Entry 7UBM (electron microscopy, 3.13 A resolution); this record covers chains 1 and D of the 10 polymer chains in the assembly.

[Chain 1]
Molecule: 61-nt DNA strand
Sequence (61 nucleotides; each row starts with the number of its first residue):
     1 CTTATTGAATAAAATTGGGTAAATTTGACACTATAATGGGTTAATTCGCT
    51 CGTTGTGGTAG
Disordered / not traced: 1-2, 42-45, 60-61

[Chain D]
Protein: DNA-directed RNA polymerase subunit beta'
From: Escherichia coli
Notes: EC 2.7.7.6
Reference sequence: P0A8T7 (RPOC_ECOLI); residues 1-1407 here = UniProt positions 1-1407
Chain sequence (1430 residues; numbered 1 to 1430; the number before each row is that of its first residue):
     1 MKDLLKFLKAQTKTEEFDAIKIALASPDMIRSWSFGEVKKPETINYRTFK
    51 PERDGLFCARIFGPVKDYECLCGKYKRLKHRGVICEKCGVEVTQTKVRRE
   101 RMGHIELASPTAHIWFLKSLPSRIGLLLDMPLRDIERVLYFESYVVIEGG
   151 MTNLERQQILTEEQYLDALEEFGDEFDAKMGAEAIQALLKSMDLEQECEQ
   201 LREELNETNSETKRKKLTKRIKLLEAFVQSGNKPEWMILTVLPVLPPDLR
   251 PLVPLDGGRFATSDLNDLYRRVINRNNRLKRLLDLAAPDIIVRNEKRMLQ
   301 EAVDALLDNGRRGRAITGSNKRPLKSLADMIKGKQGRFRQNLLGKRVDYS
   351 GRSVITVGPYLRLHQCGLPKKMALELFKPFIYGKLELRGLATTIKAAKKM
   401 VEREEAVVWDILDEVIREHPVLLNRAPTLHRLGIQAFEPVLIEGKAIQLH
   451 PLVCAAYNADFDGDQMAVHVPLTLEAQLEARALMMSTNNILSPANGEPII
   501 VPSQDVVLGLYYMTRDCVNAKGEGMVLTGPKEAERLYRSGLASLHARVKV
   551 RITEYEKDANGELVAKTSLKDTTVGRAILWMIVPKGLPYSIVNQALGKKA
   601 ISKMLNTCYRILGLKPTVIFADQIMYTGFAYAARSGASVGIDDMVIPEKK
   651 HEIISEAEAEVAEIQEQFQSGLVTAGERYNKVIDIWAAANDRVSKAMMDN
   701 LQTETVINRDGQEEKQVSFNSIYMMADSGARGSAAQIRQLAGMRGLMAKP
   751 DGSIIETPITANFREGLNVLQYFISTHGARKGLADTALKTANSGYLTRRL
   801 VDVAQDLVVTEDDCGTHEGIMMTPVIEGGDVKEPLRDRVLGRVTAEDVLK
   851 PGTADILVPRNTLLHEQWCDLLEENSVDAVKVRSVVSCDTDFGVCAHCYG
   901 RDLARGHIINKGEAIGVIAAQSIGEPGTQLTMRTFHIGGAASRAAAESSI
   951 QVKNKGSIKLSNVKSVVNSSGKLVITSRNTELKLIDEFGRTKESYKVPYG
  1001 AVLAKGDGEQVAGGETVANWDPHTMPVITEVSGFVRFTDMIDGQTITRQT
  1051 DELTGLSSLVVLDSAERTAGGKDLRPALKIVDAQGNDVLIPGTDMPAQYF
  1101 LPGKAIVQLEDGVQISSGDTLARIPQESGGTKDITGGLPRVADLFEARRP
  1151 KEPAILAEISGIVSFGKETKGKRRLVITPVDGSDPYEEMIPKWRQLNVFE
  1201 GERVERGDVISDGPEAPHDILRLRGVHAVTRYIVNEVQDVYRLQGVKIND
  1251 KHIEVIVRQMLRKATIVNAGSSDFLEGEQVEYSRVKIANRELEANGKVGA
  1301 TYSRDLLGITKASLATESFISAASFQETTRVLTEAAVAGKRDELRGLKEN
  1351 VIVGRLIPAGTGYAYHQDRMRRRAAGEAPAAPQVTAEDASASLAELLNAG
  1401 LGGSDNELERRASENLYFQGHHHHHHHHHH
Disordered / not traced: 1-14, 931-956, 1127-1135, 1377-1430
Differences from the reference sequence: expression tag (1408-1430)
Bound ions: Zn2+ site 1: Cys-70, Cys-72, Cys-85, Cys-88; Mg2+: Asp-460, Asp-462, Asp-464 (shared with 1 residue of chain R); Zn2+ site 2: Cys-814, Cys-888, Cys-895, Cys-898
UniProt features mapped onto this chain:
  - binding site (Zn(2+)): Cys-70, Cys-72, Cys-85, Cys-88, Cys-814, Cys-888, Cys-895, Cys-898
  - binding site (Mg(2+)): Asp-460, Asp-462, Asp-464
  - modified residue: Lys-983 (N6-acetyllysine)
  - mutagenesis: Gln-504 (Q504P: Resistant to antibiotics salinamide A and B), Asn-690 (N690D: Resistant to antibiotics salinamide A and B), Met-697 (M697V: Resistant to antibiotics salinamide A and B), Ala-735 (A735T: Resistant to antibiotics salinamide A and B), Arg-738 (R738C/H/P/S: Resistant to antibiotics salinamide A and B), Ala-748 (A748E: Resistant to antibiotics salinamide A and B), Pro-758 (P758S/T: Resistant to antibiotics salinamide A and B), Phe-763 (F763C: Resistant to antibiotics salinamide A and B), Ser-775 (S775A: Resistant to antibiotics salinamide A and B), Ala-779 (A779T/V: Resistant to antibiotics salinamide A and B), Arg-780 (R780C: Resistant to antibiotics salinamide A and B), Gly-782 (G782A/C: Resistant to antibiotics salinamide A and B), 1 further mutagenesis entry in UniProt

[Chain 1 / chain D interface]
Residue-residue contacts (11):
  DT26(1) / Arg-53(D)  salt bridge to the phosphate
  DG27(1) / Lys-39(D)  salt bridge to the phosphate
  DA28(1) / Arg-281(D)  phosphate contact
  DG52(1) / Arg-1148(D)  hydrogen bond to the phosphate
  DT53(1) / Arg-1148(D)  salt bridge to the phosphate
  DT54(1) / Lys-1311(D)  salt bridge to the phosphate
  DG55(1) / Leu-120(D)  sugar contact
  DG55(1) / Pro-121(D)  phosphate contact
  DG55(1) / Lys-219(D)  salt bridge to the phosphate
  DT56(1) / Leu-120(D)  phosphate contact
  DG57(1) / Arg-133(D)  salt bridge to the phosphate
Other interface residues (no listed pair), chain 1 (11 interface residues in all): DC29, DT46
Other interface residues (no listed pair), chain D (14 interface residues in all): Lys-40, Asp-54, Ser-122, Leu-285, Arg-314

[Summary]
The interface between chain 1 and chain D involves 11 residues on one side and 14 on the other, with 1
hydrogen bond and 6 salt bridges. Polar contacts include DG52(1)/Arg-1148(D), DT26(1)/Arg-53(D) and
DG27(1)/Lys-39(D).
Here chain 1 is a 61-nt DNA strand and chain D is DNA-directed RNA polymerase subunit beta' (Escherichia
coli). Entry 7UBM (Transcription antitermination complex: "pre-engaged" Qlambda-loading complex) was
determined by electron microscopy, deposited together with 7UBJ, 7UBL and 7UBN.
